Entry 7Y20 (electron microscopy, 3.80 A resolution); this record covers chains B and C of the 5 polymer chains in the assembly.

[Chain B (and C)]
Name: Spike glycoprotein
Source organism: Severe acute respiratory syndrome coronavirus 2
Notes: chain C of this document is another copy of the same molecule, construct and numbering; everything in this record applies to it too
UniProt: P0DTC2 (SPIKE_SARS2); aligned to UniProt positions 1-1208 over residues 1-1208
Amino-acid sequence (1264 residues; row label = number of the first residue in the row; note: 6 numbers in that range are skipped by the numbering (no residue carries them; nothing is unmodelled there)):
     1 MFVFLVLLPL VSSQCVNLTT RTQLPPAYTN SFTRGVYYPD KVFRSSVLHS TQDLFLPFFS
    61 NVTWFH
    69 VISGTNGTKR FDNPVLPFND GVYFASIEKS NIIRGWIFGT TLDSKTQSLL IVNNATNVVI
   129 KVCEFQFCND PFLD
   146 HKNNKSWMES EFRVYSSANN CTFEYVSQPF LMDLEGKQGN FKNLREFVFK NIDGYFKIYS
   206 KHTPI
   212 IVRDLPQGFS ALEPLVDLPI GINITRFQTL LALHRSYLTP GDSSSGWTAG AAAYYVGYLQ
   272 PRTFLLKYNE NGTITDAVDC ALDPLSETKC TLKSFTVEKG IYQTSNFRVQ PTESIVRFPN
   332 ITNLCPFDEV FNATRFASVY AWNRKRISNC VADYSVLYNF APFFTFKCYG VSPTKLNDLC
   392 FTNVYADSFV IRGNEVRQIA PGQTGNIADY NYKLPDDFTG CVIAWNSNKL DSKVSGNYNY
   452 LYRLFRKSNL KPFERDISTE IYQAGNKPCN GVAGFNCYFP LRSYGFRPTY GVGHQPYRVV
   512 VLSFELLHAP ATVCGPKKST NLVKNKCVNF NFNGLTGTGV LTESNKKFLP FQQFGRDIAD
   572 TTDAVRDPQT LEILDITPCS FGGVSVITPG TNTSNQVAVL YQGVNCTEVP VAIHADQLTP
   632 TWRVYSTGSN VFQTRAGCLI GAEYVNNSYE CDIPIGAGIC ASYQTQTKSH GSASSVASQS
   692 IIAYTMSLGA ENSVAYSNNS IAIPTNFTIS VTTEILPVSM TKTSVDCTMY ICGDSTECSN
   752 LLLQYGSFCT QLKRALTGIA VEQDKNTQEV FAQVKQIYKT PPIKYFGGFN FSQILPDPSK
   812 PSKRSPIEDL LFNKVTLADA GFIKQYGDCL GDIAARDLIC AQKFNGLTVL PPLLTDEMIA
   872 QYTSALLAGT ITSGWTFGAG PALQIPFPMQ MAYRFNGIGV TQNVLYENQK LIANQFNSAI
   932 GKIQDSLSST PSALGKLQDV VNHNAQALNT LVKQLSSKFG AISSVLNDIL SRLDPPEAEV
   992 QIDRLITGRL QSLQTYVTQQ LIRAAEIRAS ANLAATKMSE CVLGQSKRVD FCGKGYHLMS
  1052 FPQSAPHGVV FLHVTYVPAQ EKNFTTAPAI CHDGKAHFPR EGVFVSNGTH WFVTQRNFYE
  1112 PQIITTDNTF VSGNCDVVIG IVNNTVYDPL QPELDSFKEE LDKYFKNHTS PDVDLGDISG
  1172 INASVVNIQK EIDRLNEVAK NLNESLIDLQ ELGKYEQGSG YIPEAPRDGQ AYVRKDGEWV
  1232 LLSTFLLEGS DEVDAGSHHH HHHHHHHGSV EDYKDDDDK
Not modelled in the structure: 1-26, 69-80, 141-142, 146-152, 173-186, 212-214, 248-263, 455-490, 622-639, 677-689, 827-853, 941-943, 1147-1270 (chain C: 1-26, 69-80, 141-142, 146-152, 173-186, 212-214, 248-263, 622-639, 677-689, 827-853, 940-943, 1147-1270)
Cystine bridges: Cys131-Cys166, Cys291-Cys301, Cys336-Cys361, Cys379-Cys432, Cys391-Cys525, Cys538-Cys590, Cys617-Cys649, Cys662-Cys671, Cys738-Cys760, Cys743-Cys749, Cys1032-Cys1043, Cys1082-Cys1126
Covalent attachments: N-acetylglucosamine (NAG) linked to Asn61, Asn122, Asn165, Asn234, Asn282, Asn331, Asn343, Asn603, Asn616, Asn657, Asn709, Asn717, Asn801, Asn1074, Asn1098, Asn1134
Differences from the reference sequence: variant Val69 (Ala67 in P0DTC2), Ile95 (Thr in P0DTC2), Asp142 (Gly in P0DTC2), Ile212 (Leu in P0DTC2), Asp339 (Gly in P0DTC2), Phe371 (Ser in P0DTC2), Pro373 (Ser in P0DTC2), Phe375 (Ser in P0DTC2), Asn405 (Asp in P0DTC2), Asn417 (Lys in P0DTC2), Lys440 (Asn in P0DTC2), Ser446 (Gly in P0DTC2), Asn477 (Ser in P0DTC2), Lys478 (Thr in P0DTC2), Ala484 (Glu in P0DTC2), Arg493 (Gln in P0DTC2), Arg498 (Gln in P0DTC2), Tyr501 (Asn in P0DTC2), His505 (Tyr in P0DTC2), Gly614 (Asp in P0DTC2), Tyr655 (His in P0DTC2), Lys679 (Asn in P0DTC2), His681 (Pro in P0DTC2), Gly682 (Arg in P0DTC2), Ser683 (Arg in P0DTC2), Ser685 (Arg in P0DTC2), Lys764 (Asn in P0DTC2), Tyr796 (Asp in P0DTC2), Pro817 (Phe in P0DTC2), Pro892 (Ala in P0DTC2), Pro899 (Ala in P0DTC2), Pro942 (Ala in P0DTC2), His954 (Gln in P0DTC2), Lys969 (Asn in P0DTC2); engineered mutation Pro986 (Lys in P0DTC2), Pro987 (Val in P0DTC2); expression tag (1209-1270)
Curated features (UniProtKB/Swiss-Prot):
  - region: Asn280 to Cys301 (Putative superantigen), Asn448 to Phe456 (Immunodominant HLA epitope recognized by the CD8+), Ser816 to Tyr837 (Fusion peptide 1), Lys835 to Phe855 (Fusion peptide 2), Asp1163 to Glu1202 (Heptad repeat 2)
  - site: Arg815, Ser816 (Cleavage)
  - glycosylation: Asn17 (N-linked (GlcNAc...) (complex) asparagine), Asn61 (N-linked (GlcNAc...) (hybrid) asparagine), Asn74 (N-linked (GlcNAc...) (complex) asparagine), Asn122 (N-linked (GlcNAc...) (hybrid) asparagine), Asn149 (N-linked (GlcNAc...) (complex) asparagine), Asn165 (N-linked (GlcNAc...) (complex) asparagine), Asn234 (N-linked (GlcNAc...) (high mannose) asparagine), Asn282 (N-linked (GlcNAc...) (complex) asparagine), Thr323 (O-linked (GalNAc) threonine), Ser325 (O-linked (HexNAc...) serine), Asn331 (N-linked (GlcNAc...) (complex) asparagine), Asn343 (N-linked (GlcNAc...) (complex) asparagine), Asn603 (N-linked (GlcNAc...) (hybrid) asparagine), Asn616 (N-linked (GlcNAc...) (complex) asparagine), Asn657 (N-linked (GlcNAc...) (complex) asparagine), Thr676 (O-linked (GlcNAc...) threonine), Thr678 (O-linked (GlcNAc...) threonine), Asn709 (N-linked (GlcNAc...) (high mannose) asparagine), Asn717 (N-linked (GlcNAc...) (hybrid) asparagine), Asn801 (N-linked (GlcNAc...) (hybrid) asparagine) and 6 more in UniProt

[Interface between chain B and chain C]
Contacting residue pairs (130):
  Asn317(B) - Asp737(C)
  Arg319(B) - Met740(C)
  Arg319(B) - Asp745(C)  salt bridge
  Arg357(B) - Pro230(C)
  Gly381(B) - Arg983(C)
  Val382(B) - Arg983(C)
  Val382(B) - Leu984(C)
  Ser383(B) - Arg983(C)
  Lys386(B) - Leu981(C)
  Lys386(B) - Ser982(C)
  Lys386(B) - Arg983(C)
  Lys386(B) - Leu984(C)
  Leu387(B) - Ser982(C)  hydrogen bond (backbone-backbone)
  Leu390(B) - Arg983(C)
  Phe392(B) - Arg983(C)
  Thr393(B) - Tyr200(C)
  Asn394(B) - Tyr200(C)  hydrogen bond
  Asn394(B) - Pro230(C)
  Tyr396(B) - Tyr200(C)  hydrogen bond
  Glu516(B) - Tyr200(C)  hydrogen bond
  Leu517(B) - Arg983(C)
  Leu518(B) - Tyr200(C)  hydrophobic
  His519(B) - Asp40(C)  salt bridge
  His519(B) - Lys41(C)  hydrogen bond (backbone-side chain)
  Ala520(B) - Lys41(C)
  Ala520(B) - Asp228(C)
  Pro521(B) - Lys41(C)
  Lys558(B) - Phe43(C)
  Lys558(B) - Asn282(C)
  Phe559(B) - Phe43(C)  hydrophobic
  Leu560(B) - Glu224(C)
  Phe562(B) - Lys41(C)
  Phe562(B) - Glu224(C)
  Gln563(B) - Val42(C)  hydrogen bond (side chain-backbone)
  Gln563(B) - Phe43(C)
  Phe565(B) - Val42(C)
  Phe565(B) - Phe43(C)  hydrogen bond (backbone-backbone)
  Gly566(B) - Phe43(C)
  Arg567(B) - Val42(C)
  Arg567(B) - Phe43(C)
  Phe592(B) - Met740(C)  hydrophobic
  Phe592(B) - Phe855(C)
  Phe592(B) - Gly857(C)
  Gly614(B) - Lys854(C)
  Ala647(B) - Pro862(C)  hydrophobic
  Pro665(B) - Leu864(C)  hydrophobic
  Gly667(B) - Leu864(C)
  Ala668(B) - Pro863(C)  hydrogen bond (backbone-backbone)
  Ala668(B) - Leu864(C)
  Ala668(B) - Thr866(C)
  Gly669(B) - Leu864(C)  hydrogen bond (backbone-backbone)
  Gly669(B) - Met869(C)
  Thr696(B) - Met869(C)
  Met697(B) - Leu864(C)  hydrophobic
  Met697(B) - Leu865(C)  hydrophobic
  Met697(B) - Met869(C)  hydrophobic
  Leu699(B) - Met869(C)
  Leu699(B) - Gln872(C)
  Leu699(B) - Tyr873(C)
  Gly700(B) - Lys786(C)
  Ala701(B) - Gln787(C)
  Ala701(B) - Ile788(C)
  Glu702(B) - Ile788(C)
  Glu702(B) - Lys790(C)  salt bridge
  Asn703(B) - Gln787(C)  hydrogen bond
  Asn703(B) - Ile788(C)  hydrogen bond (backbone-backbone)
  Asn703(B) - Tyr789(C)
  Asn703(B) - Lys790(C)
  Val705(B) - Tyr789(C)  hydrophobic
  Val705(B) - Gln895(C)
  Tyr707(B) - Phe797(C)
  Tyr707(B) - Ile896(C)
  Tyr707(B) - Pro897(C)
  Tyr707(B) - Phe898(C)  hydrogen bond (side chain-backbone)
  Asn709(B) - Pro897(C)
  Asn710(B) - Pro897(C)
  Ser711(B) - Gln895(C)
  Ser711(B) - Ile896(C)
  Ser711(B) - Pro897(C)
  Ile712(B) - Gln895(C)
  Ile712(B) - Ile896(C)  hydrophobic
  Ala713(B) - Leu894(C)  hydrophobic
  Ala713(B) - Gln895(C)  hydrogen bond (backbone-backbone)
  Pro715(B) - Leu894(C)
  Thr961(B) - Ser758(C)
  Thr961(B) - Gln762(C)
  Thr961(B) - Arg765(C)
  Gln965(B) - Tyr756(C)
  Gln965(B) - Ser758(C)  hydrogen bond
  Gln965(B) - Phe759(C)
  Ser968(B) - Gln755(C)
  Ser968(B) - Tyr756(C)
  Ser968(B) - Gly757(C)
  Lys969(B) - Gln755(C)  hydrogen bond (backbone-backbone)
  Phe970(B) - Gln755(C)  hydrogen bond (backbone-backbone)
  Phe970(B) - Tyr756(C)
  Phe970(B) - Phe759(C)  hydrophobic
  Ser1003(B) - Phe759(C)
  Thr1006(B) - Gln1005(C)
  Gln1010(B) - Leu1012(C)
  Glu1017(B) - Arg1019(C)  salt bridge
  Arg1039(B) - Thr1027(C)
  Arg1039(B) - Glu1031(C)  salt bridge
  Arg1039(B) - Arg1039(C)
  Val1040(B) - Ser1030(C)
  Val1040(B) - Glu1031(C)
  Asp1041(B) - Ser1030(C)
  Tyr1047(B) - Ala890(C)  hydrophobic
  Val1068(B) - Ala890(C)
  Pro1069(B) - Ala890(C)
  Pro1069(B) - Pro892(C)
  Glu1072(B) - Pro892(C)
  Glu1072(B) - Leu894(C)
  Asn1074(B) - Gln895(C)
  Thr1077(B) - Met900(C)
  Pro1079(B) - Tyr917(C)  hydrophobic
  Phe1089(B) - Asn914(C)
  Phe1089(B) - Tyr917(C)  hydrophobic
  Pro1090(B) - Gln913(C)  hydrogen bond (backbone-side chain)
  Gly1093(B) - Tyr904(C)
  Val1094(B) - Met900(C)  hydrophobic
  Val1094(B) - Tyr904(C)
  Arg1107(B) - Tyr904(C)
  Phe1121(B) - Thr912(C)
  Ser1123(B) - Asn914(C)  hydrogen bond
  Ser1123(B) - Glu918(C)
  Val1128(B) - Glu918(C)
  Val1129(B) - Tyr917(C)
  Ile1130(B) - Lys921(C)
  Leu1141(B) - Glu1144(C)
Other interface residues (no listed pair), chain B (99 interface residues in all): Gln314, Lys557, Ile569, Ala570, Asp571, Gln613, Arg646, Ile666, Ile670, Ala706, Ser708, Gly971, Arg995, Thr1009, Ile1013, Lys1045, Gly1046, Ala1078, Val1122, Leu1145
Other interface residues (no listed pair), chain C (91 interface residues in all): Tyr38, Pro39, Arg44, Val47, His49, Asp198, Pro225, Gly283, Thr284, Lys764, Pro792, Leu861, Thr883, Trp886, Gly889, Ala893, Pro899, Val963, Asp985, Pro986, Asp994, Thr1009, Ile1013, Leu1034, Gly1035, Glu1111, Gln1113, Leu1145

[In short]
99 residues of chain B face 91 of chain C across their interface, with 18 hydrogen bonds and 5 salt bridges.
Among the polar pairs are Arg319(B)-Asp745(C), His519(B)-Asp40(C) and Glu702(B)-Lys790(C). Covalently linked
N-acetylglucosamine: at Asn61(B), Asn122(B), Asn165(B), Asn234(B), Asn282(B) and Asn331(B) and 10 more.
Both chains are Spike glycoprotein (Severe acute respiratory syndrome coronavirus 2). Entry 7Y20 (S-ECD
(Omicron BA.3) in complex with two PD of ACE2) was determined by electron microscopy (same publication as
8I9E, 7Y21, 7Y1Y and 7Y1Z).
